PDB entry 9FWF | electron microscopy, 3.30 A resolution | chains B and C of the 4 polymer chains in the assembly

Chain B (and C):
Name: N-VelcroVax HBcAg with SUMO-Affimer inserted at N-terminus
From: synthetic construct
Notes: chain C of this document is another copy of the same molecule, construct and numbering; everything in this record applies to it too
Chain sequence (300 residues; each row starts with the number of its first residue):
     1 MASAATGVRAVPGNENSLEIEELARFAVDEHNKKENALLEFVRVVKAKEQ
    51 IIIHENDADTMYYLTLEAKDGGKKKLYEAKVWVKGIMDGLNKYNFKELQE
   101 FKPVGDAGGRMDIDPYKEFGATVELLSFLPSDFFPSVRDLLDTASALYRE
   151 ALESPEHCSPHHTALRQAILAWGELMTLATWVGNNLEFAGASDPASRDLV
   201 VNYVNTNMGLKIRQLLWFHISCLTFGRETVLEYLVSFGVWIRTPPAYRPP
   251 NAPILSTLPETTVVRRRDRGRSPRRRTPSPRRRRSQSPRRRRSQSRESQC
Unresolved in the structure: 1-13, 53-58, 84-88, 185-193, 259-300 (chain C: 1-13, 53-58, 84-88, 187-197, 258-300)

Interface between chain B and chain C:
Contacting residue pairs (20; chain B residue first):
  Pro-130(B) / Tyr-247(C)
  Asp-132(B) / Pro-244(C)
  Asp-132(B) / Tyr-247(C)
  Phe-133(B) / Pro-244(C)
  Phe-133(B) / Tyr-247(C)  hydrophobic
  Pro-135(B) / Arg-242(C)
  Asp-139(B) / Arg-242(C)  salt bridge
  Asp-142(B) / Arg-242(C)  salt bridge
  Thr-143(B) / Phe-128(C)
  Thr-143(B) / Val-239(C)
  Thr-143(B) / Arg-242(C)
  Ser-145(B) / Glu-124(C)  hydrogen bond
  Ala-146(B) / Leu-125(C)
  Leu-147(B) / Val-239(C)  hydrophobic
  Arg-149(B) / Glu-124(C)  salt bridge
  Phe-237(B) / Tyr-247(C)  hydrophobic
  Ala-252(B) / Tyr-247(C)  hydrophobic
  Ile-254(B) / Tyr-247(C)
  Ile-254(B) / Arg-248(C)
  Ile-254(B) / Pro-249(C)  hydrophobic
Other interface residues (no listed pair), chain B (15 interface residues in all): Phe-134
Other interface residues (no listed pair), chain C (11 interface residues in all): Val-235, Ala-246

In short:
Chain B and chain C form an interface of 15 and 11 residues respectively, with 1 hydrogen bond and 3 salt
bridges. Among the polar pairs are Asp-139(B)/Arg-242(C), Asp-142(B)/Arg-242(C) and Arg-149(B)/Glu-124(C).
Both chains are N-VelcroVax HBcAg with SUMO-Affimer inserted at N-terminus (synthetic construct). Entry 9FWF
(N-VelcroVax HBcAg with SUMO-Affimer inserted at N-terminus (T=4 VLP)) was determined by electron microscopy,
deposited together with 9FWE.
